6W0B - chains A and C of the 3 polymer chains in the assembly; structure by X-ray diffraction, 3.60 A resolution.

[Chain A]
Molecule: Fab Heavy Chain
From: Rattus norvegicus
Notes: antibody fragment or engineered binder
Amino-acid sequence (219 residues; numbered 1 to 219; the number before each row is that of its first residue):
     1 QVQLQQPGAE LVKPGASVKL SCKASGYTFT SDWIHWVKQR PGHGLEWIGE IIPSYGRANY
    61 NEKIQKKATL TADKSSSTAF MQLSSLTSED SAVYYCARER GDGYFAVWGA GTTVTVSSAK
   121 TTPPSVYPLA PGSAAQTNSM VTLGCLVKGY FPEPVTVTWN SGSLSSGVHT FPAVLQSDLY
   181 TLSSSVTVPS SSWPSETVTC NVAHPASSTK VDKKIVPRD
Disulfide bonds: Cys22-Cys96, Cys145-Cys200

[Chain C]
Molecule: pH-gated potassium channel KcsA
From: Streptomyces lividans
UniProtKB: P0A334 (KCSA_STRLI); residues 28-120 here = UniProt positions 28-120
Amino-acid sequence (93 residues; row label = number of the first residue in the row):
    28 AAGAATVLLV IVLLAGSYLA VLAERGAPGA QLITYPRALW WSVETATTVG YGDLYPVTLW
    88 GRLVAVVVMV AGITSFGLVT AALATWFVGR EQE
Ion coordination: barium ion near Thr75 (its only coordinating residue here); K+ near Gly77 (its only coordinating residue here)
Swiss-Prot annotation at these positions:
  - motif: Thr75 to Asp80 (Selectivity filter)
  - mutagenesis: Glu71 (E71A: Prevents channel inactivation)
What the authors report for this chain:
  - conformationally variable residues (loop rearrangement): Gly77

[Interface between chain A and chain C]
Contacting residue pairs - 20 pairs, chain A then chain C:
  Thr30(A) - Tyr45(C)
  Ser31(A) - Tyr62(C)
  Trp33(A) - Arg52(C)
  Trp33(A) - Tyr62(C)  hydrogen bond
  His35(A) - Arg52(C)
  Glu50(A) - Arg52(C)  salt bridge
  Ile52(A) - Tyr45(C)
  Ile52(A) - Leu49(C)  hydrophobic
  Tyr55(A) - Tyr45(C)
  Tyr55(A) - Leu49(C)  hydrophobic
  Arg57(A) - Leu49(C)
  Arg57(A) - Arg52(C)  hydrogen bond (side chain-backbone)
  Asn59(A) - Arg52(C)  hydrogen bond (side chain-backbone)
  Asn59(A) - Gly53(C)
  Glu62(A) - Pro55(C)
  Glu99(A) - Arg52(C)  salt bridge
  Gly101(A) - Arg52(C)
  Gly101(A) - Thr61(C)
  Gly101(A) - Tyr62(C)  hydrogen bond (backbone-backbone)
  Gly101(A) - Pro63(C)
Also at the interface, not in a pair above, chain A (15 interface residues in all): Arg100, Asp102, Gly103
Also at the interface, not in a pair above, chain C (11 interface residues in all): Leu46, Val48, Ala50

[Summary]
Chain A and chain C form an interface of 15 and 11 residues respectively, with 4 hydrogen bonds and 2 salt
bridges. Polar pairs include Glu50(A)-Arg52(C), Glu99(A)-Arg52(C) and Trp33(A)-Tyr62(C). UniProt lists one
mutagenesis site on chain C. From the paper: conformational variability at Gly77(C).
Here chain A is Fab Heavy Chain (Rattus norvegicus) and chain C is pH-gated potassium channel KcsA
(Streptomyces lividans). Entry 6W0B (Open-gate KcsA soaked in 2 mM BaCl2) was determined by X-ray diffraction
together with 6W0A, 6W0C, 6W0D, 6W0E, 6W0F, 6W0G and 3 further entries from the same study.
